Entry 4FBM (X-ray diffraction, 2.80 A resolution); this record covers chains A and B.

# Chain A (and B)
Molecule: LipS lipolytic enzyme
Notes: chain B of this document is another copy of the same molecule, construct and numbering; everything in this record applies to it too
Amino-acid sequence (293 residues; numbered 1 to 293; the number before each row is that of its first residue):
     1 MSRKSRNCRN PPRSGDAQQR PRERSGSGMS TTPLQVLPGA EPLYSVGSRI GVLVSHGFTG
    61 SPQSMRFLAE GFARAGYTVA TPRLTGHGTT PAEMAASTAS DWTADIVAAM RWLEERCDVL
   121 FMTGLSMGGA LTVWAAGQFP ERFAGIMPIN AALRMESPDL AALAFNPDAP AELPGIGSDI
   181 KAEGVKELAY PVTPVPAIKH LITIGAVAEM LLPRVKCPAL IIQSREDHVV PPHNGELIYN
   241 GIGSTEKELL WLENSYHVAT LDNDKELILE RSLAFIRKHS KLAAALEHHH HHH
Disordered / not traced: 1-34, 287-293 (chain B: 1-34, 285-293)

# Interface between chain A and chain B
Pairs across the interface (49; chain A residue first):
  Ala99(A) with Phe165(B), hydrophobic
  Ser100(A) with Phe165(B); Lys199(B)
  Thr103(A) with Phe165(B)
  Trp134(A) with Phe165(B)
  Gln138(A) with Ala162(B), hydrogen bond (side chain-backbone); Phe165(B); Asn166(B)
  Arg154(A) with Arg154(B); Glu209(B), salt bridge
  Ser157(A) with Met210(B)
  Pro158(A) with Met210(B); Leu211(B); Pro213(B), hydrophobic
  Ala161(A) with Val207(B); Met210(B), hydrophobic; Leu211(B), hydrophobic
  Ala162(A) with Gln138(B), hydrogen bond (backbone-side chain); Leu211(B); Arg214(B)
  Ala164(A) with Val207(B), hydrophobic
  Phe165(A) with Ala99(B), hydrophobic; Ser100(B); Thr103(B); Trp134(B); Val207(B), hydrophobic
  Asn166(A) with Gln138(B)
  Lys199(A) with Ser100(B)
  Ile202(A) with Ala206(B), hydrophobic; Met210(B), hydrophobic
  Thr203(A) with Phe165(B); Thr203(B), hydrogen bond
  Ala206(A) with Ala206(B), hydrophobic
  Val207(A) with Ala161(B); Ala164(B), hydrophobic; Phe165(B), hydrophobic
  Glu209(A) with Arg154(B), salt bridge
  Met210(A) with Met155(B); Glu156(B); Ser157(B); Pro158(B); Ala161(B), hydrophobic
  Leu211(A) with Pro158(B); Ala161(B), hydrophobic; Ala162(B)
  Pro213(A) with Pro158(B), hydrophobic
  Arg214(A) with Pro158(B); Asp159(B), salt bridge; Ala162(B)
Other interface residues (no listed pair), chain A (28 interface residues in all): Arg111, Phe139, Met155, Glu156, Asp159
Other interface residues (no listed pair), chain B (28 interface residues in all): Pro167, Asp168, Ile202

# In short
Chain A and chain B each contribute 28 residues to their interface, with 3 hydrogen bonds and 3 salt bridges.
Polar pairs include Arg154(A)-Glu209(B), Arg214(A)-Asp159(B) and Gln138(A)-Ala162(B).
Chain A and chain B are both LipS lipolytic enzyme; the structure, LipS and LipT, two metagenome-derived
lipolytic enzymes increase the diversity of known lipase and esterase families, was determined by X-ray
diffraction, deposited together with 4FBL.
